5KLC - chain A; structure by X-ray diffraction, 1.75 A resolution.

[Chain A]
Protein: Carbohydrate binding module E1
Source organism: uncultured bacterium
UniProt: A0A0R5P8X1 (A0A0R5P8X1_9BACT); residues 335-427 here correspond to UniProt positions 1-93 (UniProt number = residue number - 334)
Chain sequence (97 residues; each row starts with the number of its first residue):
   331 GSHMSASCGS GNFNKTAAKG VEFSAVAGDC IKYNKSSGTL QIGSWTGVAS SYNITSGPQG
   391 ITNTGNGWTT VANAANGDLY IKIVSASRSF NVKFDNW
Not modelled in the structure: 331-334
Differences from the reference sequence: expression tag (331-334)
Disulfides: Cys-338/Cys-360
From the paper describing this entry:
  - mutagenesis - W375A, W398A, W427A: abolished binding to Avicel
  - mutagenesis - W375A, W398A, W427A: abolished binding to Cellohexaose
  - mutagenesis - K423A (Ka APP = 5 x 103 m-1): unchanged binding to cellohexaose
  - mutagenesis - W375A, W398A, K423A, W427A: abolished binding to Cellopentaose

[Overview]
The paper reports that W375A, W398A and K423A, among others, abolish binding to Cellopentaose; W375A, W398A
and W427A abolish binding to Avicel.
Chain A is Carbohydrate binding module E1 (uncultured bacterium); the structure, Structure of CBM_E1, a novel
carbohydrate-binding module found by sugar cane soil metagenome, was determined by X-ray diffraction together
with 5KLE and 5KLF from the same study.
